PDB entry 7WTM | electron microscopy, 3.50 A resolution | chains C2 and SE of the 17 polymer chains in the assembly

# Chain C2
Molecule: 18S rRNA
Source organism: Saccharomyces cerevisiae
Sequence (1800 nucleotides; numbered 1 to 1800; the number before each row is that of its first residue):
     1 UAUCUGGUUG AUCCUGCCAG UAGUCAUAUG CUUGUCUCAA AGAUUAAGCC AUGCAUGUCU
    61 AAGUAUAAGC AAUUUAUACA GUGAAACUGC GAAUGGCUCA UUAAAUCAGU UAUCGUUUAU
   121 UUGAUAGUUC CUUUACUACA UGGUAUAACU GUGGUAAUUC UAGAGCUAAU ACAUGCUUAA
   181 AAUCUCGACC CUUUGGAAGA GAUGUAUUUA UUAGAUAAAA AAUCAAUGUC UUCGGACUCU
   241 UUGAUGAUUC AUAAUAACUU UUCGAAUCGC AUGGCCUUGU GCUGGCGAUG GUUCAUUCAA
   301 AUUUCUGCCC UAUCAACUUU CGAUGGUAGG AUAGUGGCCU ACCAUGGUUU CAACGGGUAA
   361 CGGGGAAUAA GGGUUCGAUU CCGGAGAGGG AGCCUGAGAA ACGGCUACCA CAUCCAAGGA
   421 AGGCAGCAGG CGCGCAAAUU ACCCAAUCCU AAUUCAGGGA GGUAGUGACA AUAAAUAACG
   481 AUACAGGGCC CAUUCGGGUC UUGUAAUUGG AAUGAGUACA AUGUAAAUAC CUUAACGAGG
   541 AACAAUUGGA GGGCAAGUCU GGUGCCAGCA GCCGCGGUAA UUCCAGCUCC AAUAGCGUAU
   601 AUUAAAGUUG UUGCAGUUAA AAAGCUCGUA GUUGAACUUU GGGCCCGGUU GGCCGGUCCG
   661 AUUUUUUCGU GUACUGGAUU UCCAACGGGG CCUUUCCUUC UGGCUAACCU UGAGUCCUUG
   721 UGGCUCUUGG CGAACCAGGA CUUUUACUUU GAAAAAAUUA GAGUGUUCAA AGCAGGCGUA
   781 UUGCUCGAAU AUAUUAGCAU GGAAUAAUAG AAUAGGACGU UUGGUUCUAU UUUGUUGGUU
   841 UCUAGGACCA UCGUAAUGAU UAAUAGGGAC GGUCGGGGGC AUCAGUAUUC AAUUGUCAGA
   901 GGUGAAAUUC UUGGAUUUAU UGAAGACUAA CUACUGCGAA AGCAUUUGCC AAGGACGUUU
   961 UCAUUAAUCA AGAACGAAAG UUAGGGGAUC GAAGAUGAUC AGAUACCGUC GUAGUCUUAA
  1021 CCAUAAACUA UGCCGACUAG GGAUCGGGUG GUGUUUUUUU AAUGACCCAC UCGGCACCUU
  1081 ACGAGAAAUC AAAGUCUUUG GGUUCUGGGG GGAGUAUGGU CGCAAGGCUG AAACUUAAAG
  1141 GAAUUGACGG AAGGGCACCA CCAGGAGUGG AGCCUGCGGC UUAAUUUGAC UCAACACGGG
  1201 GAAACUCACC AGGUCCAGAC ACAAUAAGGA UUGACAGAUU GAGAGCUCUU UCUUGAUUUU
  1261 GUGGGUGGUG GUGCAUGGCC GUUCUUAGUU GGUGGAGUGA UUUGUCUGCU UAAUUGCGAU
  1321 AACGAACGAG ACCUUAACCU ACUAAAUAGU GGUGCUAGCA UUUGCUGGUU AUCCACUUCU
  1381 UAGAGGGACU AUCGGUUUCA AGCCGAUGGA AGUUUGAGGC AAUAACAGGU CUGUGAUGCC
  1441 CUUAGACGUU CUGGGCCGCA CGCGCGCUAC ACUGACGGAG CCAGCGAGUC UAACCUUGGC
  1501 CGAGAGGUCU UGGUAAUCUU GUGAAACUCC GUCGUGCUGG GGAUAGAGCA UUGUAAUUAU
  1561 UGCUCUUCAA CGAGGAAUUC CUAGUAAGCG CAAGUCAUCA GCUUGCGUUG AUUACGUCCC
  1621 UGCCCUUUGU ACACACCGCC CGUCGCUAGU ACCGAUUGAA UGGCUUAGUG AGGCCUCAGG
  1681 AUCUGCUUAG AGAAGGGGGC AACUCCAUCU CAGAGCGGAG AAUUUGGACA AACUUGGUCA
  1741 UUUAGAGGAA CUAAAAGUCG UAACAAGGUU UCCGUAGGUG AACCUGCGGA AGGAUCAUUA
Not modelled in the structure: 73-75, 133-135, 489-498, 651-683, 707-732, 1147-1765

# Chain SE
Molecule: 40S ribosomal protein S4-A
Source organism: Saccharomyces cerevisiae
UniProtKB: P0CX35 (RS4A_YEAST); numbering as in UniProt (aligned over 1-261)
Chain sequence (261 residues; numbered 1 to 261; the number before each row is that of its first residue):
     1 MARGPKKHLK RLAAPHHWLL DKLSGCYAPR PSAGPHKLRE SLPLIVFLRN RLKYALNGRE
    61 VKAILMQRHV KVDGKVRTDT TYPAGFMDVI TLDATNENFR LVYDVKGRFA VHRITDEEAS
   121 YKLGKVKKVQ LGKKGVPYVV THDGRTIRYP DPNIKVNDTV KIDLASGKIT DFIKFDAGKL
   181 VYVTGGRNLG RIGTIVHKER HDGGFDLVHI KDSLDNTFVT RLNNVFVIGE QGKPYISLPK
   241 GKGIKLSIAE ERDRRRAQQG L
Not modelled in the structure: 1

# Interface between chain C2 and chain SE
Residue-residue contacts - 133 pairs, chain C2 then chain SE:
  G91(C2) with Lys7(SE), hydrogen bond to the phosphate
  A92(C2) with Lys7(SE), salt bridge to the phosphate
  A93(C2) with Arg3(SE), hydrogen bond to the sugar; Gly4(SE), sugar contact
  U94(C2) with Ala2(SE), phosphate contact; Arg3(SE), salt bridge to the phosphate; Pro5(SE), sugar contact; Lys6(SE), phosphate contact; Lys7(SE), hydrogen bond to the sugar; His8(SE), hydrogen bond to the sugar
  G95(C2) with Lys6(SE), phosphate contact; His8(SE), sugar contact; Tyr27(SE), hydrogen bond to the phosphate
  G96(C2) with Lys10(SE), salt bridge to the phosphate; Tyr27(SE), phosphate contact
  U111(C2) with Phe205(SE), phosphate contact; Arg221(SE), salt bridge to the phosphate
  U120(C2) with Ala33(SE), base contact
  U121(C2) with Ala33(SE), hydrogen bond to the sugar; Gly34(SE), hydrogen bond to the base
  U122(C2) with Pro35(SE), sugar contact; Arg77(SE), salt bridge to the phosphate
  G123(C2) with Lys75(SE), salt bridge to the phosphate; Arg77(SE), salt bridge to the phosphate; Thr146(SE), hydrogen bond to the sugar
  A124(C2) with Thr146(SE), sugar contact; Arg148(SE), sugar contact
  U125(C2) with Arg148(SE), sugar contact
  U205(C2) with Lys134(SE), salt bridge to the phosphate
  G243(C2) with Lys155(SE), hydrogen bond to the phosphate
  A244(C2) with Lys155(SE), salt bridge to the phosphate
  G246(C2) with Arg200(SE), salt bridge to the phosphate; Asp202(SE), sugar contact; Gly203(SE), base contact
  A251(C2) with Leu131(SE), hydrogen bond to the sugar
  U252(C2) with Leu131(SE), sugar contact; Gly132(SE), sugar contact; Lys133(SE), salt bridge to the phosphate; Lys134(SE), phosphate contact; Gly135(SE), hydrogen bond to the phosphate
  A253(C2) with Lys133(SE), phosphate contact; Lys134(SE), hydrogen bond to the phosphate; Gly135(SE), sugar contact
  U293(C2) with Lys133(SE), sugar contact
  C294(C2) with Tyr138(SE), sugar contact
  A295(C2) with Lys128(SE), phosphate contact; Tyr138(SE), sugar contact; Val140(SE), sugar contact
  U296(C2) with Gly144(SE), sugar contact
  U297(C2) with Ala33(SE), sugar contact; Gly34(SE), hydrogen bond to the sugar; His36(SE), sugar contact; Lys37(SE), phosphate contact
  C298(C2) with Arg30(SE), hydrogen bond to the phosphate; Ala33(SE), sugar contact; Lys37(SE), phosphate contact; Leu38(SE), hydrogen bond to the phosphate
  A299(C2) with Pro5(SE), sugar contact; Arg30(SE), salt bridge to the phosphate
  C381(C2) with Lys10(SE), salt bridge to the phosphate; Leu12(SE), sugar contact
  C382(C2) with Lys10(SE), phosphate contact
  G383(C2) with Lys6(SE), salt bridge to the phosphate
  A397(C2) with Pro5(SE), base contact
  G398(C2) with Arg3(SE), hydrogen bond to the sugar; Gly4(SE), sugar contact
  A399(C2) with Arg3(SE), hydrogen bond to the base
  A400(C2) with Arg3(SE), phosphate contact
  A401(C2) with Arg3(SE), sugar contact
  C402(C2) with Arg3(SE), salt bridge to the phosphate
  A446(C2) with Arg59(SE), salt bridge to the phosphate
  U447(C2) with Arg11(SE), phosphate contact; Ser24(SE), sugar contact; Gly25(SE), sugar contact; Cys26(SE), sugar contact; Tyr27(SE), hydrogen bond to the sugar; Arg49(SE), salt bridge to the phosphate; Asn57(SE), phosphate contact; Gly58(SE), hydrogen bond to the phosphate
  C448(C2) with Tyr27(SE), sugar contact; Ala28(SE), sugar contact; Pro29(SE), phosphate contact; Ile45(SE), phosphate contact; Arg49(SE), salt bridge to the phosphate
  C449(C2) with Lys7(SE), sugar contact; His8(SE), sugar contact; Pro29(SE), phosphate contact; Arg30(SE), phosphate contact; Thr81(SE), phosphate contact
  U450(C2) with Lys7(SE), sugar contact
  U454(C2) with Lys62(SE), hydrogen bond to the phosphate; Ala63(SE), base contact; Met66(SE), phosphate contact
  C455(C2) with Lys62(SE), salt bridge to the phosphate
  A460(C2) with Tyr27(SE), hydrogen bond to the sugar
  G461(C2) with Cys26(SE), sugar contact
  A740(C2) with Glu199(SE), phosphate contact
  G751(C2) with Val219(SE), sugar contact
  A752(C2) with Arg187(SE), salt bridge to the phosphate; Val219(SE), sugar contact
  A753(C2) with Gly185(SE), phosphate contact; Gly186(SE), phosphate contact; Arg187(SE), hydrogen bond to the phosphate; Thr220(SE), phosphate contact; Arg221(SE), sugar contact; Asn224(SE), phosphate contact
  A754(C2) with Gly186(SE), hydrogen bond to the phosphate
  A755(C2) with Leu12(SE), base contact
  A756(C2) with Leu12(SE), base contact
  A757(C2) with Leu12(SE), sugar contact; His16(SE), salt bridge to the phosphate; Lys22(SE), phosphate contact
  U758(C2) with Lys22(SE), salt bridge to the phosphate
  G763(C2) with Arg255(SE), sugar contact
  G772(C2) with Lys22(SE), salt bridge to the phosphate; Leu23(SE), sugar contact
  C773(C2) with Asp21(SE), phosphate contact; Lys22(SE), hydrogen bond to the phosphate; Leu23(SE), hydrogen bond to the phosphate
  C786(C2) with Lys240(SE), salt bridge to the phosphate; Arg255(SE), hydrogen bond to the sugar
  G787(C2) with Lys240(SE), salt bridge to the phosphate; Arg255(SE), sugar contact
  A788(C2) with Leu19(SE), base contact; Lys106(SE), salt bridge to the phosphate; Arg108(SE), salt bridge to the phosphate
  A789(C2) with His16(SE), salt bridge to the phosphate; Lys106(SE), hydrogen bond to the sugar; Arg108(SE), salt bridge to the phosphate; Ile248(SE), base contact; Glu251(SE), sugar contact
  U790(C2) with Ile248(SE), sugar contact
  A799(C2) with His201(SE), phosphate contact
Also at the interface, not in a pair above, chain C2 (72 interface residues in all): A112, A119, G204, A206, U245, A300, G384, A791, U800
Also at the interface, not in a pair above, chain SE (82 interface residues in all): Ala13, Arg39, Arg51, Leu56, Tyr82, Gln130, Arg145, Val156, Asn188, His197, Leu207, Lys245

# Summary
72 residues of chain C2 and 82 residues of chain SE are in contact; the contacts include 27 hydrogen bonds and
29 salt bridges. Polar pairs include U121(C2)-Gly34(SE), A399(C2)-Arg3(SE) and A93(C2)-Arg3(SE).
Here chain C2 is 18S rRNA and chain SE is 40S ribosomal protein S4-A, both from Saccharomyces cerevisiae.
Entry 7WTM (Cryo-EM structure of a yeast pre-40S ribosomal subunit - State Dis-E) was determined by electron
microscopy together with 7WTL from the same study.
